PDB entry 6FH1 | X-ray diffraction, 1.70 A resolution | chains A and B

# Chain A (and B)
Name: Protein-arginine kinase
From: Geobacillus stearothermophilus
Notes: EC 2.7.14.1; engineered mutation(s): delta356-363; chain B of this document is another copy of the same molecule, construct and numbering; everything in this record applies to it too
Reference sequence: P0DMM5 (MCSB_GEOSE); numbering as in UniProt (aligned over 1-355)
Sequence (366 residues; each row starts with the number of its first residue; numbers below 1 keep their minus sign (Met-2 is residue -2)):
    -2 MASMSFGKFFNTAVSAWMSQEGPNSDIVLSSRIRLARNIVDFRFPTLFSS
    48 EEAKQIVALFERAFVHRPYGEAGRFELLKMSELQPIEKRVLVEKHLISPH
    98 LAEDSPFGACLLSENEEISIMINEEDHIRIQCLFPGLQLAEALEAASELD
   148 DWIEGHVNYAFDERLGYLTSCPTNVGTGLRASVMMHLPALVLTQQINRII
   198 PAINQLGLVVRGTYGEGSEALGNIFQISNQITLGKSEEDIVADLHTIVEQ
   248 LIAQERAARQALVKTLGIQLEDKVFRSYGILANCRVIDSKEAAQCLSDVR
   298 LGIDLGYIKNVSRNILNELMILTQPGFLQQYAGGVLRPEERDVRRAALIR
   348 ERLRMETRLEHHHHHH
Not modelled in the structure: -2 to 3, 357-363 (chain B: -2 to 5, 62-70, 357-363)
Sequence notes: initiating methionine (-2); expression tag (-1 to 0, 356-363)
Swiss-Prot annotation at these positions:
  - motif: Arg338 to Ala343 (RDXXRA motif of the pArg binding pocket involved in allosteric regulation)
  - binding site (ATP): Ser27 to Arg31, His92, Arg126, Arg177 to Met181, Arg208 to Glu213
  - mutagenesis: His92 (H92A: Loss of protein kinase activity), Glu122 (E122A: Loss of protein kinase activity), Cys168 (C168A: Loss of protein kinase activity), Arg208 (R208A: Loss of protein kinase activity), Tyr211 (Y211A: Loss of protein kinase activity), Glu213 (E213A/D: Loss of protein kinase activity), Arg273 (R273E: Abolishes dimerization. Large decrease in protein kinase activity), Arg282 (R282E: Abolishes dimerization. Large decrease in protein kinase activity)
What the authors report for this chain:
  - mutagenesis - H92A, E122A, Y211A, E213D: abolished catalytic activity
  - self-association interface (contacts with another copy of this molecule); pairs are residue here / residue on that copy: Phe272-Arg282 (cation-pi contact), Arg273-Glu288 (salt bridge), Ile265
  - mutagenesis - R273E: abolished binding to another copy of this molecule
  - mutagenesis - R282E, R338A/D339A: decreased catalytic activity
  - mutagenesis - R273E: unchanged stability
  - mutagenesis - Y211A, R273E: decreased catalytic activity on CtsR

# How chain A and chain B interact
Contacting residue pairs - 32 pairs, chain A then chain B:
  Ile265(A) - Arg282(B)
  Ile265(A) - Val283(B)  hydrophobic
  Gln266(A) - Val283(B)
  Glu268(A) - Arg282(B)  salt bridge
  Asp269(A) - Cys281(B)
  Asp269(A) - Arg282(B)  hydrogen bond (side chain-backbone)
  Asp269(A) - Val283(B)  hydrogen bond (side chain-backbone)
  Phe272(A) - Asn280(B)
  Phe272(A) - Arg282(B)
  Arg273(A) - Ile277(B)
  Arg273(A) - Cys281(B)
  Arg273(A) - Val283(B)  hydrogen bond (side chain-backbone)
  Arg273(A) - Ile284(B)
  Arg273(A) - Glu288(B)  salt bridge
  Tyr275(A) - Asn280(B)
  Gly276(A) - Gly276(B)
  Gly276(A) - Asn280(B)
  Ile277(A) - Arg273(B)
  Asn280(A) - Phe272(B)
  Asn280(A) - Tyr275(B)
  Asn280(A) - Gly276(B)
  Cys281(A) - Asp269(B)
  Cys281(A) - Arg273(B)
  Arg282(A) - Ile265(B)
  Arg282(A) - Glu268(B)  salt bridge
  Arg282(A) - Asp269(B)  hydrogen bond (backbone-side chain)
  Arg282(A) - Phe272(B)
  Val283(A) - Gln266(B)
  Val283(A) - Asp269(B)  hydrogen bond (backbone-side chain)
  Val283(A) - Arg273(B)  hydrogen bond (backbone-side chain)
  Ile284(A) - Arg273(B)
  Glu288(A) - Arg273(B)  salt bridge
Other interface residues (no listed pair), chain A (16 interface residues in all): Val340
Other interface residues (no listed pair), chain B (16 interface residues in all): Val340
Interface features reported in the paper:
  - hot spots on chain A (mutagenesis) - R273E: abolished binding to another copy of this molecule

# Summary
The chain A/chain B interface involves 16 residues from each chain; the contacts include 6 hydrogen bonds and
4 salt bridges. Polar contacts include Glu268(A)-Arg282(B), Arg273(A)-Glu288(B) and Asp269(A)-Arg282(B). From
the paper: H92A, E122A and Y211A of chain A, among others, abolish catalytic activity; a self-association
interface involving Ile265(A), Phe272(A) and Arg273(A) among others; 7 substitutions were tested in all.
Both chains are Protein-arginine kinase (Geobacillus stearothermophilus). Entry 6FH1 (Protein arginine kinase
McsB in the apo state) was determined by X-ray diffraction, deposited together with 6FH3.
